Entry 2HKZ (X-ray diffraction, 2.10 A resolution); this record covers chain A.

== Chain A ==
Protein: Threonyl-tRNA synthetase
From: Pyrococcus abyssi
Notes: EC 6.1.1.3; fragment: editing domain (residues 1-143)
Reference sequence: Q9UZ14 (SYT_PYRAB); residue numbers follow UniProt; this construct covers 1-143
Chain sequence (143 residues; each row starts with the number of its first residue):
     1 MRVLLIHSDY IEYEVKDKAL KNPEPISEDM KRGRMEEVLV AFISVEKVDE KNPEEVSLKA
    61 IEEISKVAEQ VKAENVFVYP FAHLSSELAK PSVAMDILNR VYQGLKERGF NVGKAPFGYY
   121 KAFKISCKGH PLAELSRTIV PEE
Residues lining bound ligands: serine (SER): A19, P80, F81, A82, F117, G118, Y119, K121
What the authors report for this chain:
  - binding site for serine: P80, A82, F117, K121
  - specificity-determining residues: P116, F117, G118, K121
  - mutagenesis - K121M: abolished binding to L-ser
  - mutagenesis - K121M: abolished binding to L-cys
  - mutagenesis - K121M: unchanged binding to D-enantiomer
  - mutagenesis - K121A: abolished expression
  - mutagenesis - K121S: abolished catalytic activity on Ser-tRNAThr
  - mutagenesis - K121M: unchanged catalytic activity on Ser-tRNAThr
  - mutagenesis - H83A: decreased catalytic activity
  - mutagenesis - Y120A, E134A: unchanged catalytic activity
  - catalytic residues: A82, H83 (proposed by the authors, not directly observed)

== In short ==
Bound to chain A: serine. The paper reports catalytic residues A82 and H83; K121M abolishes binding to L-ser;
6 substitutions were tested in all.
Chain A is Threonyl-tRNA synthetase (Pyrococcus abyssi); the structure, Crystal structure of the editing
domain of threonyl-tRNA synthetase from Pyrococcus abyssi in complex with L-serine, was determined by X-ray
diffraction (same publication as 2HL0, 2HL1 and 2HL2).
